PDB entry 2JF9 | X-ray diffraction, 2.10 A resolution | chains A and C of the 6 polymer chains in the assembly

== Chain A (and C) ==
Molecule: Estrogen receptor
Source organism: Homo sapiens
Notes: fragment: ligand-binding domain, residues 304-533; chain C of this document is another copy of the same molecule, construct and numbering; everything in this record applies to it too
UniProt: P03372 (ESR1_HUMAN); numbering as in UniProt (aligned over 304-533)
Amino-acid sequence (252 residues; row label = number of the first residue in the row):
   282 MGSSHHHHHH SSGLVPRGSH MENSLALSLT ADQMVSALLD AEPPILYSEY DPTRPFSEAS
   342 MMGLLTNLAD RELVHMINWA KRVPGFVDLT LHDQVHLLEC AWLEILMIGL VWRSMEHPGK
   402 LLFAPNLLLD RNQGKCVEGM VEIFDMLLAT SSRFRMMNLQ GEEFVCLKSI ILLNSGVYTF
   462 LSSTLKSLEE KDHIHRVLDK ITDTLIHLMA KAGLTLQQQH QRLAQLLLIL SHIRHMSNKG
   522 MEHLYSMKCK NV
Disordered / not traced: 282-304, 461-469, 529-533 (chain C: 282-304, 459-469, 530-533)
Metal / ion sites: Ca2+: Thr334 (shared with 2 residues of chain R)
Residues lining bound ligands:
  - bicarbonate ion (BCT): Ile326, Leu327, Tyr328, Arg352
  - 4-hydroxytamoxifen (OHT): Met343, Leu346, Thr347, Leu349, Ala350, Asp351, Glu353, Leu354, Trp383, Leu384, Leu387, Met388, Leu391, Arg394, Phe404, Met421, Ile424, Phe425, Leu428, Gly521, His524, Leu525, Met528

== Interface between chain A and chain C ==
Residue-residue contacts - 17 pairs, chain A then chain C:
  Pro325(A) - Tyr328(C)  hydrophobic
  Tyr328(A) - Pro325(C)  hydrophobic
  Tyr328(A) - Arg352(C)
  Tyr328(A) - His356(C)
  Ser329(A) - His356(C)
  Glu330(A) - Arg352(C)  salt bridge
  Glu330(A) - Val355(C)
  Glu330(A) - His356(C)  salt bridge
  Arg352(A) - Tyr328(C)
  Arg352(A) - Glu330(C)  salt bridge
  Arg352(A) - Arg352(C)
  Val355(A) - Glu330(C)
  His356(A) - Tyr328(C)
  His356(A) - Ser329(C)
  His356(A) - Glu330(C)  salt bridge
  His356(A) - Asn407(C)
  Asn407(A) - His356(C)
Interface residues without a listed pair, chain A (9 interface residues in all): Tyr331
Interface residues without a listed pair, chain C (9 interface residues in all): Tyr331

== Summary ==
The chain A/chain C interface involves 9 residues from each chain; the contacts include 4 salt bridges. Among
the polar pairs are Glu330(A)-Arg352(C) and Glu330(A)-His356(C). Chain A binds 4-hydroxytamoxifen and
bicarbonate ion.
Both chains are Estrogen receptor (Homo sapiens). Entry 2JF9 (Estrogen receptor alpha lbd in complex with a
tamoxifen-specific peptide antagonist) was determined by X-ray diffraction (same publication as 2JFA).
